PDB entry 7MD5 | electron microscopy, 5.20 A resolution (low resolution: residue-level contacts below are approximate; hydrogen-bond / salt-bridge calls are withheld) | chains B and P of the 12 polymer chains in the assembly

Chain B:
Name: Isoform Short of Insulin receptor
Organism: Homo sapiens
Notes: EC 2.7.10.1; fragment: extracellular domain
Reference sequence: P06213 (INSR_HUMAN), isoform P06213-2; residues 1-917 here correspond to UniProt positions 28-944 (UniProt number = residue number + 27)
Amino-acid sequence (927 residues; row label = number of the first residue in the row):
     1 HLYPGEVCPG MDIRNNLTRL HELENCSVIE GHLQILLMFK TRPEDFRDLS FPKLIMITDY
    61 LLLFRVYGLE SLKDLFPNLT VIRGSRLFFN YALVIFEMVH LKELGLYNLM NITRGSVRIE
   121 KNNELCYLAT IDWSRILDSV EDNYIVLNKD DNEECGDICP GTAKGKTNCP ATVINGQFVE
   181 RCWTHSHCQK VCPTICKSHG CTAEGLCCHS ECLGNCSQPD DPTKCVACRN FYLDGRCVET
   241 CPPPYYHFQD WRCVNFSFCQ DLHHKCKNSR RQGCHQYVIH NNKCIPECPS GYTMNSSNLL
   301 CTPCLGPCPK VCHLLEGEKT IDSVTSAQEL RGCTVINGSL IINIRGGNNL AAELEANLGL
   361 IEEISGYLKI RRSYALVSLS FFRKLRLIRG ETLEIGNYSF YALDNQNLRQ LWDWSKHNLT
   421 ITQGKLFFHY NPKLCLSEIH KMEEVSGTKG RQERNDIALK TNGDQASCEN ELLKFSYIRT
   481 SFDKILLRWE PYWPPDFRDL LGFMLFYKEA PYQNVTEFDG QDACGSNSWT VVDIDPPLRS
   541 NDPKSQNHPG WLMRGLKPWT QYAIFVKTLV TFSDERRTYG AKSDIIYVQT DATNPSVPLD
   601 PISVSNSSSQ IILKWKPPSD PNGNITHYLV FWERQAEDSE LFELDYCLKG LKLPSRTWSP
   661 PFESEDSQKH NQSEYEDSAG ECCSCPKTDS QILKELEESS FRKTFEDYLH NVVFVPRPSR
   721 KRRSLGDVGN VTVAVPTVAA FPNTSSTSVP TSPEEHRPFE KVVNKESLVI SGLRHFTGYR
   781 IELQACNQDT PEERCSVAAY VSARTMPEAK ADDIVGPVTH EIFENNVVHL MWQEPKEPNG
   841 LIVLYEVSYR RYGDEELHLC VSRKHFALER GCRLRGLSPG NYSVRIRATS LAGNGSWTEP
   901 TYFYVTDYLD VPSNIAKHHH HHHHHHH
Not modelled in the structure: 163-167, 268-273, 307-309, 516-530, 592-927
Construct notes: expression tag (918-927)
Disulfide bonds: C8-C26, C126-C155, C169-C188, C192-C201, C196-C207, C208-C216, C212-C225, C228-C237, C241-C253, C259-C284, C266-C274, C288-C301, C312-C333, C435-C468
Glycans and other covalent adducts: N-acetylglucosamine (NAG) linked to N16, N111, N397; glycan linked to N25, N255, N418
Residues lining bound ligands: N-acetylglucosamine (NAG; 2-acetamido-2-deoxy-beta-D-glucopyranose): N108, M110, K190, N215

Chain P:
Name: Insulin B chain
Organism: Homo sapiens
Reference sequence: P01308 (INS_HUMAN); residues 1201-1230 here correspond to UniProt positions 25-54 (UniProt number = residue number - 1176)
Amino-acid sequence (30 residues; each row starts with the number of its first residue):
  1201 FVNQHLCGSH LVEALYLVCG ERGFFYTPKT

Chain B / chain P interface:
Contacting residue pairs (15; chain B residue first):
  D12(B) with Y1226(P)
  R14(B) with F1224(P); F1225(P); Y1226(P)
  N15(B) with R1222(P); F1224(P)
  H32(B) with Y1226(P)
  L37(B) with F1224(P)
  F39(B) with E1213(P); Y1216(P)
  K40(B) with Y1216(P)
  R65(B) with S1209(P); V1212(P)
  Y67(B) with E1213(P)
  C274(B) with K1229(P)
Also at the interface, not in a pair above, chain B (11 interface residues in all): M11
Also at the interface, not in a pair above, chain P (10 interface residues in all): T1230

In short:
Chain B and chain P form an interface of 11 and 10 residues respectively. Ligands of chain B:
N-acetylglucosamine. Covalently linked N-acetylglucosamine: at N16(B), N111(B) and N397(B).
Chain B is Isoform Short of Insulin receptor and chain P is Insulin B chain, both from Homo sapiens; the
structure, Insulin receptor ectodomain dimer complexed with two IRPA-9 partial agonists, was determined by
electron microscopy (same publication as 7MD4).
